Entry 7AOC (electron microscopy, 3.84 A resolution); this record covers chains A and B of the 12 polymer chains in the assembly.

# Chain A
Molecule: DNA-directed RNA polymerase I subunit rpa1
From: Schizosaccharomyces pombe (strain 972 / ATCC 24843)
Notes: EC 2.7.7.6
Reference sequence: P15398 (RPA1_SCHPO); residues 1-1689 here = UniProt positions 1-1689
Chain sequence (1689 residues; numbered 1 to 1689; the number before each row is that of its first residue):
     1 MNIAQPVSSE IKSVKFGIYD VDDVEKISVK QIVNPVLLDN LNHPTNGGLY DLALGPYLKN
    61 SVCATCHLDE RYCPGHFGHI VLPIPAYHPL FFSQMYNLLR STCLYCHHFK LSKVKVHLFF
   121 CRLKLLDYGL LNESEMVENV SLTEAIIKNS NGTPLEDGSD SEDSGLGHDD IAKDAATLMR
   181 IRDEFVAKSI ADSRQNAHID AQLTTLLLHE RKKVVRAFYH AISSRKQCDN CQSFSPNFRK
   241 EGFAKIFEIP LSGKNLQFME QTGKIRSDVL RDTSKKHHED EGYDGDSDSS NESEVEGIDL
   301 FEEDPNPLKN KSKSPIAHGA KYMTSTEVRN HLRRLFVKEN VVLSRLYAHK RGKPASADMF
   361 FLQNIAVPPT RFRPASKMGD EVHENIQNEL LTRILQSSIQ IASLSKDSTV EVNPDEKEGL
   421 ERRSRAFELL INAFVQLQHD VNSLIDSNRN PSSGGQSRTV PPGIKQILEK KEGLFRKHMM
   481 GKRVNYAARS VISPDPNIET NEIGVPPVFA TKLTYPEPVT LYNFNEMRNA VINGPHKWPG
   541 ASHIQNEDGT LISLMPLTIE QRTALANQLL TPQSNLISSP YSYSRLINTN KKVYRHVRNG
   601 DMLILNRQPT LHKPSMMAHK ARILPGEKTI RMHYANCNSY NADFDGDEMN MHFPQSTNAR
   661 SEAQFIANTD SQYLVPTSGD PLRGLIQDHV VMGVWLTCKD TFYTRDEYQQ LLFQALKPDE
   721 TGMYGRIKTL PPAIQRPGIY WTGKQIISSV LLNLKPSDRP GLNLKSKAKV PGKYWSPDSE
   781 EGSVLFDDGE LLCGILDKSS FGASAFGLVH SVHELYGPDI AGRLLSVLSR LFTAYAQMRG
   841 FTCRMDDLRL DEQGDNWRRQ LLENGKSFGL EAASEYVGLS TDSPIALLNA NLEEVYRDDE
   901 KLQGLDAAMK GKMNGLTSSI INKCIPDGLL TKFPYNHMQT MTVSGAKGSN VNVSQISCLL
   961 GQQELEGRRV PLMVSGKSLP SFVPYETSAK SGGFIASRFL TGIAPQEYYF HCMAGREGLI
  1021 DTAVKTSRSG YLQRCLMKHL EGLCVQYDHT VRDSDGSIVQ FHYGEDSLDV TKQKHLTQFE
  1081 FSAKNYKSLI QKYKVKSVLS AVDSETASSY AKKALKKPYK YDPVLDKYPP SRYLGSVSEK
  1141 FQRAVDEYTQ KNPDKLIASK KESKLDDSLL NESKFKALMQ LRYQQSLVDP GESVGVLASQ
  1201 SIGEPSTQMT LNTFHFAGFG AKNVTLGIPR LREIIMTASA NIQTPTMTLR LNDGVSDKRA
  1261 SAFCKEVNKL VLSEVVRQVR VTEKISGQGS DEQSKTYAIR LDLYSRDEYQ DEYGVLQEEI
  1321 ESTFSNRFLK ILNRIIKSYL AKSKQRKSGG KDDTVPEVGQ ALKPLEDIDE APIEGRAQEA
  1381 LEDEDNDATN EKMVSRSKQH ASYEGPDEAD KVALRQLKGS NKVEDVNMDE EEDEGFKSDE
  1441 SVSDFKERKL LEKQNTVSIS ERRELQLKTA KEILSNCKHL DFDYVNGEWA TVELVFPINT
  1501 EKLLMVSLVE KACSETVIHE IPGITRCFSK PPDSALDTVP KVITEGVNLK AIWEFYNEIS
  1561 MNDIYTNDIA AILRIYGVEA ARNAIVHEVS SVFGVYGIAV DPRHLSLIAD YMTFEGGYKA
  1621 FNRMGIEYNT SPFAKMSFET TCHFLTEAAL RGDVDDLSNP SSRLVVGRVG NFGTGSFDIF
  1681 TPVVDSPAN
Not modelled in the structure: 143-171, 196-202, 259-320, 348-353, 412-420, 452-460, 1023-1029, 1159-1161, 1214-1222, 1285-1295, 1346-1475, 1532-1536, 1682-1689
Metal / ion sites: Zn2+ site 1: Tyr-19 (shared with Ser-1097(B), Ser-1117(B) of chain B); Zn2+ site 2: Cys-63, Cys-66, Cys-73, His-76; Zn2+ site 3: Cys-103, Cys-106, Cys-228, Cys-231
Curated features (UniProtKB/Swiss-Prot):
  - region: Pro-1005 to Glu-1017 (Bridging helix)
  - binding site (Zn(2+)): Cys-63, Cys-66, Cys-73, His-76
  - binding site (Mg(2+)): Asp-643, Asp-645, Asp-647
  - modified residue (Phosphoserine): Ser-159, Ser-161, Ser-1438, Ser-1441
Reported in the primary citation:
  - conformationally variable residues (domain motion): Lys-226, Arg-425, Ser-1338

# Chain B
Molecule: Probable DNA-directed RNA polymerase I subunit RPA2
From: Schizosaccharomyces pombe (strain 972 / ATCC 24843)
Notes: EC 2.7.7.6
Reference sequence: Q9P7X8 (RPA2_SCHPO); numbering as in UniProt (aligned over 1-1174)
Chain sequence (1174 residues; each row starts with the number of its first residue):
     1 MSFQTLERER TFKNPPKDGT SFPDLQKAVK PHVDSFNALT NAGLLNYAVK EIGEKCAFDS
    61 ITQEEGGALK FGNKISFRVD EVQIAKPMLS SRERSSINRK VYPAEARERL TTYKSRLVLK
   121 FSWSVNGGPR QSEMREVGMI PIMVRSNRCH LEGLSPAELI AHKEESEEMG GYFIVNGIEK
   181 LIRMLILPKR NHPTAIIRPS FANRGTSYSQ YGLSIRCVRP DQSSLTNTLH YLNNGVTMFR
   241 FHWRKNEYLI PSMMILKALL ETSDKEIFEG IVGKDLGNTF LTDRVELMLR AYKSYGLYSQ
   301 TETLQYLGSK FRVVLGVAED LTDVEVGRFL LQKVVLVHLR EAKDKFRLLL FMIRKLYALV
   361 AGECCADNPD SPQHQEILLG GFLYGQILKE KIEDWLNSIR AQINLDVRRS APGVDFSDRK
   421 YLTRVFSKIN NDIGTKLQYF LSTGNLVSNT GLDLQQATGY TVVAEKLNFY RFLSHFRMVH
   481 RGAFFAELKT TTVRKLLPEA WGFMCPVHTP DGSPCGLLNH LARKCEIVTH PSDVSQIPSL
   541 LLSLGVDPPS VVGHESGWGC VQLDGKIVGW CTYKLAKHVA DVLRLMKIEY AVKLRNGTAT
   601 EPAKVPLDLE IGYVPPSHNG QYPGLYLFSN PARMVRPVKH ISTGELDMLG PFEQVYMDIA
   661 CFPKEIVPKV STHVEYSPTN VLSIVANMTP FSDFNQSPRN MYQCQMGKQT MGTPGTALRY
   721 RTDNKLYRLQ TGQTPVVRPK LHNTYGLDHY PNGTNAVVAV ISYTGYDMED AMILNKSAHE
   781 RGFGYGTVYK GESFDLSQKR RRGEPVVHHF GFAPGSTPRR EWLQKLDADG LPFIGIKLED
   841 GDPIVAYYDE STGQNFIETY HGTEPGFVDE VRLLGNDVGD SECQQIHVKL RITRSPIIGD
   901 KFSSRHGQKG ICSQKWPTVD MPFTESGMQP DIIINPHAFP SRMTIGMFIE SLAGKAGACH
   961 GLAQDSTPFI YSEQQTAADY FGEQLVKAGY NYHGNEPMYS GITGQEMKAD IYIGVVYYQR
  1021 LRHMVSDKFQ VRTTGPIHNL TRQPVKGRKR AGGIRFGEME RDAVIGHGTS FLMQDRLMNC
  1081 SDYAQSWVCR DCGSIISIMS TISMNGVGSA SEVRCRSCAK PALGLEDTSD IWQDGSGKKF
  1141 VGGTNTTLIA LPSVFNYLTA ELTAMNIKMM LEVK
Not modelled in the structure: 1028, 1047-1053, 1121-1127
Disulfide bonds: Cys-1089/Cys-1092
Metal / ion sites: Zn2+: Ser-1097, Ser-1117 (shared with Tyr-19(A) of chain A)
Curated features (UniProtKB/Swiss-Prot):
  - zinc finger: Cys-1089 to Cys-1118 (C4-type)
Reported in the primary citation:
  - conformationally variable residues (domain motion): Arg-409

# Chain A / chain B interface
Residue-residue contacts (329):
  Met-1(A) with Asn-1079(B), hydrogen bond; Tyr-1083(B), hydrophobic
  Gln-5(A) with Gln-1085(B)
  Val-7(A) with Gln-1085(B)
  Ser-9(A) with Leu-1148(B), hydrogen bond (side chain-backbone); Ile-1149(B); Val-1173(B)
  Glu-10(A) with Lys-1174(B)
  Ile-11(A) with Glu-1172(B)
  Lys-12(A) with Glu-1172(B), hydrogen bond (backbone-backbone); Lys-1174(B)
  Ser-13(A) with Leu-1171(B); Glu-1172(B), hydrogen bond (backbone-backbone)
  Val-14(A) with Leu-1171(B), hydrophobic
  Lys-15(A) with Met-1169(B); Met-1170(B), hydrogen bond (backbone-backbone)
  Phe-16(A) with Met-1169(B), hydrophobic
  Gly-17(A) with Lys-1168(B), hydrogen bond (backbone-backbone)
  Ile-18(A) with Asn-1166(B); Ile-1167(B), hydrophobic
  Tyr-19(A) with Ser-1097(B); Ser-1117(B); Asn-1166(B), hydrogen bond (backbone-side chain); Lys-1168(B)
  Val-24(A) with Asn-1166(B)
  Lys-26(A) with Arg-1116(B), hydrogen bond (backbone-side chain); Ser-1117(B); Ala-1119(B)
  Ile-27(A) with Ser-1097(B); Arg-1116(B), hydrogen bond (backbone-side chain); Ser-1117(B); Lys-1168(B)
  Ser-28(A) with Arg-1116(B), hydrogen bond (backbone-side chain)
  Val-29(A) with Arg-1116(B); Asp-1134(B)
  Ala-64(A) with Gly-1135(B)
  Thr-65(A) with Met-1099(B); Ile-1102(B); Asp-1134(B); Gly-1135(B), hydrogen bond (backbone-backbone)
  Cys-66(A) with Ser-1100(B)
  His-67(A) with Ile-1102(B)
  His-76(A) with Met-1099(B)
  Phe-77(A) with Ile-1096(B), hydrophobic; Ala-1160(B), hydrophobic; Thr-1163(B)
  His-88(A) with Met-1165(B), hydrogen bond (side chain-backbone)
  Leu-90(A) with Met-1165(B), hydrophobic
  Arg-371(A) with Asn-1039(B); Asn-1156(B)
  Phe-372(A) with Leu-1040(B); Tyr-1157(B), hydrophobic; Ala-1160(B), hydrophobic
  Pro-374(A) with Asn-1039(B)
  Ile-445(A) with Met-1165(B), hydrophobic
  Ile-464(A) with Glu-1161(B); Ala-1164(B), hydrophobic; Met-1165(B), hydrophobic
  Ile-467(A) with Tyr-1157(B); Glu-1161(B)
  Leu-474(A) with Val-1154(B), hydrophobic; Tyr-1157(B), hydrophobic; Leu-1158(B), hydrophobic
  Phe-475(A) with Leu-1158(B), hydrophobic
  Lys-477(A) with Arg-1055(B), hydrogen bond (backbone-side chain)
  His-478(A) with His-1038(B); Thr-1041(B); Gln-1043(B), hydrogen bond (backbone-side chain); Val-1154(B)
  Met-479(A) with Val-1154(B), hydrophobic; Phe-1155(B); Leu-1158(B), hydrophobic
  Met-480(A) with Gly-1057(B); Glu-1058(B); Leu-1077(B)
  Gly-481(A) with Arg-1055(B), hydrogen bond (backbone-side chain); Phe-1056(B); Gly-1057(B)
  Lys-482(A) with Gln-1043(B); Ile-1054(B); Phe-1056(B), hydrogen bond (backbone-backbone); Leu-1077(B); Ser-1081(B); Asp-1082(B)
  Arg-483(A) with Gln-1043(B); Pro-1044(B), hydrogen bond (side chain-backbone); Lys-1046(B); Ile-1054(B); Arg-1055(B); Ser-1081(B)
  Val-484(A) with Arg-1032(B); Ile-1054(B), hydrogen bond (backbone-backbone); Phe-1056(B), hydrophobic; Arg-1076(B)
  Asn-485(A) with Arg-1032(B), hydrogen bond; Thr-1033(B); Pro-1044(B); Arg-1076(B), hydrogen bond (backbone-side chain); Cys-1080(B), hydrogen bond (side chain-backbone)
  Tyr-486(A) with Arg-1032(B), hydrogen bond (backbone-backbone); Thr-1033(B); Arg-1076(B), hydrogen bond (backbone-side chain)
  Ala-487(A) with Arg-1032(B), hydrogen bond (backbone-backbone); Ile-1054(B)
  Ala-488(A) with Gln-1030(B); Val-1031(B), hydrophobic; Ile-1054(B)
  Arg-489(A) with Phe-1029(B); Gln-1030(B), hydrogen bond (backbone-backbone)
  Ser-490(A) with Phe-1029(B)
  Val-491(A) with Asp-1027(B)
  Pro-494(A) with Tyr-766(B); Ser-913(B)
  Asp-495(A) with Tyr-766(B), hydrogen bond
  Pro-496(A) with Tyr-766(B)
  Asn-497(A) with Tyr-766(B)
  Phe-509(A) with Phe-1029(B), hydrophobic; Val-1031(B), hydrophobic
  Lys-512(A) with Val-1031(B); Thr-1033(B)
  Tyr-581(A) with Ser-1109(B); Ala-1110(B)
  Ile-604(A) with Leu-1072(B), hydrophobic
  Asn-606(A) with Glu-1060(B), hydrogen bond
  Gln-608(A) with Arg-1055(B), hydrogen bond (side chain-backbone); Glu-1060(B), hydrogen bond
  Thr-610(A) with Met-1059(B); Glu-1060(B)
  Lys-613(A) with His-1067(B), hydrogen bond (backbone-side chain)
  Met-616(A) with Ala-1063(B), hydrophobic; Val-1064(B), hydrophobic; His-1067(B)
  Lys-628(A) with Phe-1029(B)
  Thr-629(A) with Ile-898(B), hydrogen bond (side chain-backbone)
  Arg-631(A) with Tyr-766(B); Ile-898(B); Ser-913(B), hydrogen bond (side chain-backbone)
  Tyr-634(A) with Gly-765(B), hydrogen bond (side chain-backbone); Tyr-766(B), hydrogen bond (side chain-backbone); Asp-767(B); Met-768(B), hydrogen bond (side chain-backbone)
  Cys-637(A) with Glu-769(B), hydrogen bond
  Asp-643(A) with Glu-769(B)
  Phe-644(A) with Glu-769(B); Ile-911(B)
  Asp-645(A) with Glu-769(B); Asp-770(B); Ile-911(B)
  Gly-646(A) with Ile-911(B)
  Glu-648(A) with Asp-1027(B)
  Asn-650(A) with Arg-1055(B)
  His-652(A) with Phe-1056(B); Arg-1076(B), hydrogen bond
  Phe-653(A) with Arg-1076(B), hydrogen bond (backbone-side chain)
  Pro-654(A) with Arg-1076(B)
  Gln-655(A) with Asp-1075(B); Cys-1080(B)
  Asn-658(A) with Phe-1071(B)
  Glu-662(A) with Thr-1069(B); Leu-1072(B)
  Ile-666(A) with His-1067(B); Gly-1068(B)
  Ala-667(A) with His-1067(B)
  Gln-672(A) with His-1067(B), hydrogen bond
  Ile-686(A) with Glu-769(B)
  Gln-687(A) with Met-768(B); Glu-769(B); His-937(B), hydrogen bond (backbone-side chain)
  Asp-688(A) with Ser-762(B); Met-768(B); His-937(B)
  His-689(A) with Met-768(B)
  Val-691(A) with His-937(B)
  Ala-836(A) with Ser-762(B)
  Gln-837(A) with Tyr-763(B); Thr-764(B); Trp-916(B); Ser-1000(B); Ile-1002(B); Thr-1003(B)
  Arg-839(A) with Met-1007(B); Lys-1008(B)
  Gly-840(A) with Met-1007(B)
  Phe-841(A) with Ile-761(B); Ser-762(B), hydrogen bond (backbone-backbone); Pro-936(B); His-937(B)
  Thr-842(A) with Val-760(B), hydrogen bond (side chain-backbone); Asp-1010(B); Ile-1011(B); Tyr-1012(B)
  Cys-843(A) with Val-760(B); Pro-936(B); Phe-948(B)
  Arg-844(A) with Asn-995(B); Asp-1010(B)
  Met-845(A) with Phe-948(B), hydrophobic; Ile-949(B), hydrophobic; Ala-978(B), hydrophobic; His-993(B)
  Asp-846(A) with His-993(B), salt bridge
  Arg-849(A) with Asp-979(B), salt bridge; His-993(B)
  Arg-858(A) with Glu-973(B), salt bridge
  Arg-859(A) with Glu-973(B), salt bridge
  Glu-893(A) with Ser-617(B), hydrogen bond; His-618(B), salt bridge
  Arg-897(A) with Asn-619(B), hydrogen bond (side chain-backbone); Gly-620(B)
  His-937(A) with Ala-1009(B)
  Met-938(A) with Pro-940(B)
  Met-941(A) with Pro-936(B); His-937(B); Pro-940(B), hydrophobic
  Ala-946(A) with His-937(B)
  Lys-947(A) with His-937(B); Pro-940(B); Ser-941(B)
  Asn-952(A) with Ser-941(B); Met-943(B)
  Gln-955(A) with Met-943(B)
  Ile-956(A) with Met-943(B), hydrophobic
  Pro-971(A) with Pro-498(B)
  Met-973(A) with Pro-498(B); Val-655(B), hydrophobic
  Val-974(A) with Gln-373(B); Gln-621(B); Tyr-656(B)
  Ser-975(A) with Val-655(B); Tyr-656(B)
  Lys-977(A) with Met-657(B), hydrogen bond (side chain-backbone); Asp-658(B), salt bridge
  Ser-978(A) with Pro-498(B)
  Leu-979(A) with Pro-498(B), hydrophobic; Trp-501(B), hydrophobic
  Pro-980(A) with Gln-654(B); Met-657(B); Asp-658(B); Ile-659(B), hydrogen bond (backbone-backbone)
  Ser-981(A) with Ile-659(B); Cys-661(B)
  Phe-982(A) with Asp-658(B)
  Val-983(A) with Asp-658(B)
  Pro-984(A) with Asp-658(B)
  Ser-997(A) with Glu-973(B), hydrogen bond
  Phe-999(A) with Phe-694(B); Gln-696(B); Met-943(B), hydrophobic; Ile-945(B)
  Leu-1000(A) with Phe-694(B); Ile-945(B), hydrophobic; Thr-976(B)
  Thr-1001(A) with Phe-694(B); Ser-972(B); Glu-973(B); Thr-976(B)
  Gly-1002(A) with Asp-693(B); Phe-694(B)
  Ile-1003(A) with Asp-693(B), hydrogen bond (backbone-backbone); Phe-969(B)
  Pro-1005(A) with Trp-501(B), hydrophobic; Cys-661(B), hydrophobic; Phe-662(B); Pro-678(B), hydrophobic; Phe-969(B), hydrophobic
  Gln-1006(A) with Cys-661(B)
  Tyr-1008(A) with Ser-692(B), hydrogen bond (side chain-backbone); Asn-700(B), hydrogen bond; Phe-969(B), hydrophobic
  Tyr-1009(A) with Leu-496(B); Ala-500(B); Trp-501(B), hydrophobic; Pro-506(B), hydrophobic
  His-1011(A) with Gln-696(B); Ser-697(B), hydrogen bond (side chain-backbone)
  Cys-1012(A) with Pro-506(B), hydrophobic; Ser-697(B), hydrogen bond
  Met-1013(A) with Leu-496(B)
  Gly-1015(A) with Pro-698(B)
  Arg-1016(A) with Arg-494(B), hydrogen bond (side chain-backbone); Lys-495(B); Leu-496(B); Cys-515(B); Met-701(B)
  Glu-1017(A) with Lys-495(B), salt bridge
  Leu-1019(A) with Asp-511(B); Pro-698(B), hydrophobic; Met-701(B), hydrophobic; Tyr-702(B), hydrophobic
  Ile-1020(A) with Arg-494(B); Cys-515(B), hydrophobic
  Gln-1033(A) with Asp-1062(B)
  Arg-1034(A) with Glu-1058(B)
  Met-1037(A) with Glu-1058(B); Arg-1061(B), hydrogen bond; Asp-1062(B)
  Ser-1193(A) with Ile-1065(B)
  Val-1196(A) with Ile-1065(B); Gly-1066(B)
  Leu-1197(A) with Gly-1066(B)
  Gln-1200(A) with Asp-1062(B), hydrogen bond (side chain-backbone); Ala-1063(B)
  Lys-1502(A) with Asp-283(B); Leu-287(B)
  Leu-1504(A) with Asn-234(B); Arg-284(B); Leu-287(B), hydrophobic
  Leu-1645(A) with Leu-1162(B), hydrophobic; Ile-1167(B), hydrophobic
  Ser-1661(A) with Arg-1061(B), hydrogen bond
  Leu-1664(A) with Arg-1061(B); Met-1073(B), hydrophobic; Leu-1077(B), hydrophobic
  Val-1665(A) with Pro-1152(B); Phe-1155(B)
  Val-1666(A) with Ala-1150(B); Leu-1151(B); Pro-1152(B)
  Gly-1667(A) with Met-1078(B); Pro-1152(B)
  Val-1669(A) with Phe-1071(B), hydrophobic; Gln-1074(B)
  Phe-1672(A) with Ile-1065(B), hydrophobic; Thr-1069(B); Ser-1070(B)
  Gly-1673(A) with Gly-1068(B)
  Thr-1674(A) with Ser-1070(B), hydrogen bond; Phe-1071(B)
  Gly-1675(A) with Ser-1070(B), hydrogen bond (backbone-side chain)
Also at the interface, not in a pair above, chain A (193 interface residues in all): Asn-2, Lys-30, Phe-91, Ala-366, Pro-368, Asp-380, Leu-468, Arg-476, Ser-493, Leu-513, Pro-609, Leu-611, Glu-627, Ala-642, Ser-656, Ala-659, Glu-707, Thr-833, Met-838, Leu-848, Glu-894, Gly-948, Leu-965, Tyr-985, Ala-1004, Glu-1041, Phe-1633, Phe-1638, Ala-1649, Pro-1660, Arg-1668, Gly-1670
Also at the interface, not in a pair above, chain B (179 interface residues in all): Asn-233, Glu-286, Thr-491, Glu-499, Met-504, Val-507, Glu-665, Val-681, Leu-682, Asn-695, Arg-801, Lys-901, Lys-909, Gln-914, Leu-952, Tyr-971, Gln-974, Gln-1005, Lys-1120, Ser-1136, Thr-1159

# Summary
The interface between chain A and chain B involves 193 residues on one side and 179 on the other; the contacts
include 58 hydrogen bonds and 7 salt bridges. Among the polar pairs are Asp-846(A)/His-993(B),
Arg-849(A)/Asp-979(B) and Arg-858(A)/Glu-973(B). The paper reports conformational variability at Lys-226(A),
Arg-425(A) and Arg-409(B) among others.
Here chain A is DNA-directed RNA polymerase I subunit rpa1 and chain B is Probable DNA-directed RNA polymerase
I subunit RPA2, both from Schizosaccharomyces pombe (strain 972 / ATCC 24843). Entry 7AOC (Schizosaccharomyces
pombe RNA polymerase I (monomer)) was determined by electron microscopy (same publication as 7AOD and 7AOE).
